PDB entry 4ICR | X-ray diffraction, 2.17 A resolution | chains A and B

# Chain A (and B)
Protein: Aminopeptidase PepS
Source organism: Streptococcus pneumoniae
Notes: EC 3.4.11.-; chain B of this document is another copy of the same molecule, construct and numbering; everything in this record applies to it too
UniProt: Q97SP8 (Q97SP8_STRPN); residue numbers follow UniProt; this construct covers 1-413
Chain sequence (413 residues; numbered 1 to 413; the number before each row is that of its first residue):
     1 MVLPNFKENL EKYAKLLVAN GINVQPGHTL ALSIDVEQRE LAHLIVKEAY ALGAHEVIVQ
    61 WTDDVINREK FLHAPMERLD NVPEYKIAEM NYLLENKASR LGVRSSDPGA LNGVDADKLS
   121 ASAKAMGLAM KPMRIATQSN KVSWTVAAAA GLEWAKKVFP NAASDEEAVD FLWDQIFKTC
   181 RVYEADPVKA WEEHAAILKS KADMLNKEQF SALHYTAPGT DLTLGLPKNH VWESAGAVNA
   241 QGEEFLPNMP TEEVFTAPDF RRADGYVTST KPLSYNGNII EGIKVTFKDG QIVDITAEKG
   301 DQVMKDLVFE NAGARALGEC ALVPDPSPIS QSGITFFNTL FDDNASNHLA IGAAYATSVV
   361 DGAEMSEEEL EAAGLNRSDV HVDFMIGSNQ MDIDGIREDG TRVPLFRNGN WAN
Disordered / not traced: 1-5, 412-413
Construct notes: engineered mutation Asp343 (Glu in Q97SP8)
Metal / ion sites: Zn2+ site 1: Glu253, Glu319, His348 (together with cacodylate ion); Zn2+ site 2: Glu319, His381, Asp383 (together with cacodylate ion)

# Interface between chain A and chain B
Contacting residue pairs (56):
  Gly27(A) - Arg78(B)
  Thr29(A) - Arg78(B)  hydrogen bond
  Val36(A) - Arg39(B)
  Val36(A) - Trp61(B)
  Glu37(A) - Arg39(B)
  Arg39(A) - Val36(B)
  Arg39(A) - Glu37(B)
  Arg39(A) - Arg39(B)
  His43(A) - Asp63(B)  salt bridge
  His43(A) - Val65(B)
  His43(A) - Ile66(B)
  Val46(A) - Ile66(B)  hydrophobic
  Val46(A) - Glu69(B)
  Lys47(A) - Val65(B)
  Lys47(A) - Glu69(B)
  Tyr50(A) - Glu69(B)
  Tyr50(A) - Lys70(B)
  Tyr50(A) - His73(B)
  His55(A) - Ala74(B)
  His55(A) - Pro75(B)
  His55(A) - Arg78(B)
  Glu56(A) - Arg78(B)  salt bridge
  Ile58(A) - Tyr85(B)
  Trp61(A) - Val36(B)
  Trp61(A) - Trp61(B)
  Trp61(A) - Ile66(B)  hydrophobic
  Asp63(A) - His43(B)  salt bridge
  Val65(A) - His43(B)
  Val65(A) - Lys47(B)
  Ile66(A) - His43(B)
  Ile66(A) - Val46(B)  hydrophobic
  Ile66(A) - Val59(B)  hydrophobic
  Ile66(A) - Trp61(B)  hydrophobic
  Glu69(A) - Val46(B)
  Glu69(A) - Lys47(B)
  Glu69(A) - Tyr50(B)
  Lys70(A) - Tyr50(B)
  His73(A) - Tyr50(B)
  Ala74(A) - His55(B)
  Pro75(A) - His55(B)
  Arg78(A) - Thr29(B)  hydrogen bond
  Arg78(A) - His55(B)
  Arg78(A) - Glu56(B)  salt bridge
  Arg78(A) - Tyr92(B)
  Arg78(A) - Asn96(B)
  Pro83(A) - Tyr92(B)  hydrophobic
  Tyr85(A) - Tyr85(B)
  Tyr85(A) - Ala88(B)
  Tyr85(A) - Glu89(B)
  Tyr85(A) - Tyr92(B)  hydrophobic
  Ala88(A) - Tyr85(B)
  Glu89(A) - Tyr85(B)
  Tyr92(A) - Arg78(B)
  Tyr92(A) - Pro83(B)  hydrophobic
  Tyr92(A) - Tyr85(B)  hydrophobic
  Asn96(A) - Arg78(B)
Interface residues without a listed pair, chain A (30 interface residues in all): Ala42, Val59
Interface residues without a listed pair, chain B (30 interface residues in all): Gly27, Ala42, Ile58

# Summary
Chain A and chain B each contribute 30 residues to their interface; the contacts include 2 hydrogen bonds and
4 salt bridges. Polar contacts include His43(A)-Asp63(B), Glu56(A)-Arg78(B) and Thr29(A)-Arg78(B). The Zn2+
site 1 is built by Glu253(A), Glu319(A) and His348(A).
Chain A and chain B are both Aminopeptidase PepS (Streptococcus pneumoniae); the structure, Structural basis
for substrate recognition and reaction mechanism of bacterial aminopeptidase peps, was determined by X-ray
diffraction together with 4ICS from the same study.
